2H5K - chains A and B of the 3 polymer chains in the assembly; structure by X-ray diffraction, 3.25 A resolution.

== Chain A (and B) ==
Name: Growth factor receptor-bound protein 2
Source organism: Homo sapiens
Notes: fragment: SH2 Domain; chain B of this document is another copy of the same molecule, construct and numbering; everything in this record applies to it too
Reference sequence: P62993 (GRB2_HUMAN); numbering as in UniProt (aligned over 53-162)
Sequence (116 residues; row label = number of the first residue in the row):
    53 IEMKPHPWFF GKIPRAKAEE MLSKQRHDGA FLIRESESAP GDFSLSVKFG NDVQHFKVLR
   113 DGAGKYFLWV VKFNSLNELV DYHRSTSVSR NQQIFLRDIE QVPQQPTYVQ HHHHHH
Disordered / not traced: 53-56, 153-168
Differences from the reference sequence: expression tag (163-168)
Curated features (UniProtKB/Swiss-Prot):
  - modified residue: Lys-109 (N6-acetyllysine)
  - cross-link: Lys-109 (Glycyl lysine isopeptide (Lys-Gly) (interchain with G-Cter in ubiquitin))
  - mutagenesis: Glu-89 (E89K: No effect on the interaction with SOS1), Ser-90 (S90N: No effect on the interaction with SOS1), Lys-109 (K109R: Loss of polyubiquitination), Val-123 (V123P: Strong loss of clustering of phospho-LAT at the T-cell plasma membrane)
From the paper describing this entry:
  - conformationally variable residues (loop rearrangement, side-chain flip): Trp-121 to Val-123
  - contacts within the chain: Trp-121/Val-123
  - binding site for Shc-Derived Ligand: Arg-67, Arg-86, Ser-88, Ser-90, Ser-96, Gln-106, Phe-108, Lys-109, Leu-120
  - binding site for cacodylate ion: Arg-86, Ser-88, Glu-89, Ser-96
  - self-association interface (contacts with another copy of this molecule); pairs are residue here / residue on that copy: Trp-121/Arg-142, Val-122/Arg-142 (backbone contact)

== Interface between chain A and chain B ==
Contacting residue pairs (92):
  His-58(A) / Asn-129(B)  hydrogen bond
  Trp-60(A) / Asn-129(B)
  Phe-62(A) / Ile-151(B)  hydrophobic
  Gln-77(A) / Ile-151(B)
  Gln-77(A) / Glu-152(B)  hydrogen bond (side chain-backbone)
  Arg-78(A) / Glu-152(B)  salt bridge
  His-79(A) / Glu-152(B)  salt bridge
  Gly-81(A) / Phe-147(B)
  Gly-81(A) / Leu-148(B)
  Gly-81(A) / Arg-149(B)  hydrogen bond (backbone-backbone)
  Ala-82(A) / Arg-149(B)
  Phe-83(A) / Val-132(B)  hydrophobic
  Phe-83(A) / Leu-148(B)  hydrophobic
  Phe-83(A) / Arg-149(B)
  Phe-83(A) / Ile-151(B)
  Leu-84(A) / Ile-151(B)  hydrophobic
  Ile-85(A) / Leu-128(B)  hydrophobic
  Phe-95(A) / Leu-128(B)  hydrophobic
  Val-99(A) / Ile-146(B)  hydrophobic
  Val-99(A) / Leu-148(B)  hydrophobic
  Phe-101(A) / Gln-144(B)
  Phe-101(A) / Gln-145(B)
  Phe-101(A) / Ile-146(B)  hydrophobic
  Gln-106(A) / Gln-144(B)  hydrogen bond
  Gln-106(A) / Ile-146(B)
  Phe-108(A) / Val-140(B)
  Phe-108(A) / Ser-141(B)
  Val-110(A) / Leu-128(B)  hydrophobic
  Val-110(A) / Leu-131(B)  hydrophobic
  Asp-113(A) / Lys-124(B)  salt bridge
  Lys-117(A) / Lys-124(B)
  Lys-117(A) / Phe-125(B)
  Lys-117(A) / Asn-126(B)
  Tyr-118(A) / Lys-124(B)
  Tyr-118(A) / Phe-125(B)  hydrogen bond (backbone-backbone)
  Tyr-118(A) / Asn-126(B)
  Tyr-118(A) / Ser-127(B)
  Tyr-118(A) / Leu-128(B)
  Phe-119(A) / Lys-124(B)
  Phe-119(A) / Leu-131(B)
  Leu-120(A) / His-135(B)
  Leu-120(A) / Val-140(B)  hydrophobic
  Trp-121(A) / Ser-139(B)  hydrogen bond (side chain-backbone)
  Trp-121(A) / Val-140(B)  hydrogen bond (side chain-backbone)
  Trp-121(A) / Ser-141(B)
  Trp-121(A) / Arg-142(B)
  Val-122(A) / Val-122(B)  hydrophobic
  Val-122(A) / Val-123(B)
  Val-122(A) / Arg-142(B)  hydrogen bond (backbone-side chain)
  Val-123(A) / Val-122(B)
  Lys-124(A) / Asp-113(B)  salt bridge
  Lys-124(A) / Lys-117(B)
  Lys-124(A) / Tyr-118(B)
  Lys-124(A) / Phe-119(B)
  Phe-125(A) / Lys-117(B)
  Phe-125(A) / Tyr-118(B)  hydrogen bond (backbone-backbone)
  Asn-126(A) / Lys-117(B)  hydrogen bond
  Leu-128(A) / Val-110(B)  hydrophobic
  Leu-128(A) / Tyr-118(B)  hydrophobic
  Asn-129(A) / His-58(B)
  Leu-131(A) / Tyr-118(B)
  Leu-131(A) / Phe-119(B)
  Leu-131(A) / Leu-120(B)  hydrophobic
  Val-132(A) / Phe-83(B)  hydrophobic
  Ser-139(A) / Trp-121(B)
  Val-140(A) / Phe-108(B)
  Val-140(A) / Leu-120(B)  hydrophobic
  Val-140(A) / Trp-121(B)  hydrogen bond (backbone-side chain)
  Ser-141(A) / Trp-121(B)
  Arg-142(A) / Trp-121(B)
  Arg-142(A) / Val-122(B)  hydrogen bond (side chain-backbone)
  Arg-142(A) / Val-123(B)
  Gln-144(A) / Gln-106(B)
  Gln-145(A) / Phe-101(B)
  Ile-146(A) / Phe-101(B)  hydrophobic
  Ile-146(A) / Gln-106(B)
  Phe-147(A) / Gly-81(B)
  Leu-148(A) / Gly-81(B)
  Leu-148(A) / Phe-83(B)  hydrophobic
  Leu-148(A) / Val-99(B)  hydrophobic
  Arg-149(A) / His-79(B)
  Arg-149(A) / Asp-80(B)
  Arg-149(A) / Gly-81(B)  hydrogen bond (backbone-backbone)
  Arg-149(A) / Ala-82(B)
  Arg-149(A) / Phe-83(B)  hydrogen bond (backbone-backbone)
  Asp-150(A) / Phe-83(B)
  Ile-151(A) / Pro-59(B)
  Ile-151(A) / Gln-77(B)
  Ile-151(A) / Phe-83(B)
  Glu-152(A) / Gln-77(B)  hydrogen bond (backbone-side chain)
  Glu-152(A) / Arg-78(B)  salt bridge
  Glu-152(A) / His-79(B)  salt bridge
Other interface residues (no listed pair), chain A (51 interface residues in all): Met-73, Asp-80, Leu-97, Ser-127, His-135, Arg-136
Other interface residues (no listed pair), chain B (48 interface residues in all): Trp-60, Phe-95, Leu-97, Arg-136, Asp-150
Interface features reported in the paper:
  - specific contacts: Trp-121(A)/Arg-142(B), Val-122(A)/Arg-142(B) (hydrogen bond), Arg-142(A)/Val-122(B) (hydrogen bond)

== Summary ==
Chain A and chain B form an interface of 51 and 48 residues respectively; the contacts include 15 hydrogen
bonds and 6 salt bridges. Polar contacts include Arg-78(A)/Glu-152(B), His-79(A)/Glu-152(B) and
Asp-113(A)/Lys-124(B). The paper describes a contact between Trp-121(A) and Arg-142(B); hydrogen bonds between
Val-122(A) and Arg-142(B) and Arg-142(A) and Val-122(B). The paper reports a binding site for Shc-Derived
Ligand at Arg-67(A), Arg-86(A) and Ser-88(A) among others; a binding site for cacodylate ion at Arg-86(A),
Ser-88(A) and Glu-89(A) among others.
Chain A and chain B are both Growth factor receptor-bound protein 2 (Homo sapiens); the structure, Crystal
Structure of Complex Between the Domain-Swapped Dimeric Grb2 SH2 Domain and Shc-Derived Ligand,
Ac-NH-pTyr-Val-Asn-NH2, was determined by X-ray diffraction.
